PDB entry 1JPK | X-ray diffraction, 2.20 A resolution | chain A

Chain A:
Name: Uroporphyrinogen decarboxylase
Organism: Homo sapiens
Notes: EC 4.1.1.37
UniProtKB: P06132 (DCUP_HUMAN); residues 1-367 here = UniProt positions 1-367
Sequence (388 residues; numbered -20 to 367; the number before each row is that of its first residue; numbers below 1 keep their minus sign (Met-20 is residue -20)):
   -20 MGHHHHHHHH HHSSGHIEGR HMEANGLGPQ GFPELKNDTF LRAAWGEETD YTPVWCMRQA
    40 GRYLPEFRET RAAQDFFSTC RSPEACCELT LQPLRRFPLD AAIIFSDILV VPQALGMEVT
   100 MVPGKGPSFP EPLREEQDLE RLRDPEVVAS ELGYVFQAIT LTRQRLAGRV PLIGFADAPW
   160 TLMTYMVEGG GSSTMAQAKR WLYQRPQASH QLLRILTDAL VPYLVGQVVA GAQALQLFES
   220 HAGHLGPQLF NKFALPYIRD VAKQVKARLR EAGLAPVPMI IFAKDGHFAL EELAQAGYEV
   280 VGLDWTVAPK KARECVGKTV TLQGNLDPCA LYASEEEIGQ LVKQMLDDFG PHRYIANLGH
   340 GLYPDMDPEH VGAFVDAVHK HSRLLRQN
Disordered / not traced: -20 to 9, 367
Construct notes: expression tag (-20 to 0); engineered mutation Asp156 (Gly in P06132)
Curated features (UniProtKB/Swiss-Prot):
  - binding site (coproporphyrinogen I): Arg37, Ala39, Arg41, Arg50, Asp86, Tyr164, Ser219, His339
  - binding site (coproporphyrinogen III): Arg37, Ala39, Arg41, Asp86, Tyr164, Ser219, His339
  - site: Asp86 (Transition state stabilizer)
  - modified residue: Met1 (N-acetylmethionine)
  - natural variant: Gly25 (G25E: In FPCT), Phe46 (F46L: In HEP), Pro62 (P62L: In HEP), Ala80 (A80G: In HEP; A80S: In FPCT), Val134 (V134Q: In FPCT and HEP), Arg142 (R142Q: In FPCT), Arg144 (R144P: In FPCT), Asp156 (G156D: In FPCT; this construct carries the variant), Leu161 (L161Q: In FPCT), Met165 (M165R: In FPCT), Glu167 (E167K: In HEP and FPCT), Gly168 (G168R: In HEP), 22 further natural variant entries in UniProt
  - mutagenesis: Asp86 (D86E: 5-10% of wild-type activity; D86G: Very low activity. Binds substrate with similar geometry as wild-type; D86N: No activity. Unable to bind substrate), Tyr164 (Y164F: 25-30% of wild-type activity)

Summary:
From UniProt: 8 coproporphyrinogen I-binding residues, 7 coproporphyrinogen III-binding residues and 2
mutagenesis sites.
Chain A is Uroporphyrinogen decarboxylase (Homo sapiens); the structure, Gly156Asp mutant of Human UroD, human
uroporphyrinogen III decarboxylase, was determined by X-ray diffraction, deposited together with 1JPH and
1JPI.
